Entry 9AW6 (X-ray diffraction, 3.44 A resolution); this record covers chains M and b of the 28 polymer chains in the assembly.

[Chain M]
Name: Proteasome subunit beta type-7
Source organism: Saccharomyces cerevisiae
UniProt: P30657 (PSB7_YEAST); residues 1-233 here correspond to UniProt positions 34-266 (UniProt number = residue number + 33)
Amino-acid sequence (233 residues; each row starts with the number of its first residue):
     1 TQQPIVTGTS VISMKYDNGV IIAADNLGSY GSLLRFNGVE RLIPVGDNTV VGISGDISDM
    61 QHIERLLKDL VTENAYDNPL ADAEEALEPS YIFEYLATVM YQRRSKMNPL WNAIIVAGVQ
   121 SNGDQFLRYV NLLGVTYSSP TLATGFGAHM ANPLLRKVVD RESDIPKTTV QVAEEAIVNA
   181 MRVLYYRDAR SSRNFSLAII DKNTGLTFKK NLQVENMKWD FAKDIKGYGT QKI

[Chain b]
Name: Proteasome subunit beta type-1
Source organism: Saccharomyces cerevisiae
Notes: EC 3.4.25.1
UniProt: P38624 (PSB1_YEAST); residues 1-196 here correspond to UniProt positions 20-215 (UniProt number = residue number + 19)
Amino-acid sequence (196 residues; numbered 1 to 196; the number before each row is that of its first residue):
     1 TSIMAVTFKD GVILGADSRT TTGAYIANRV TDKLTRVHDK IWCCRSGSAA DTQAIADIVQ
    61 YHLELYTSQY GTPSTETAAS VFKELCYENK DNLTAGIIVA GYDDKNKGEV YTIPLGGSVH
   121 KLPYAIAGSG STFIYGYCDK NFRENMSKEE TVDFIKHSLS QAIKWDGSSG GVIRMVVLTA
   181 AGVERLIFYP DEYEQL
UniProt features mapped onto this chain:
  - active site: Thr1 (Nucleophile)
Ligand contacts: A1A9B ((10S,11R,12S,15S,18S)-15-(2-amino-2-oxoethyl)-10,11,23-trihydroxy-18-{[(3R)-3-methyl-2-oxopentanoyl]amino}-9,14,17-trioxo-N-[(1Z)-prop-1-en-1-yl]-8,13,16-triazatetracyclo[18.3.1.0(2,7).0(6,10)]tetracosa-1(24),2,4,6,20,22-hexaene-12-carboxamide): Thr1, Arg19, Thr20, Thr21, Thr22, Gly23, Lys33, Arg45, Ser46, Gly47, Ser48, Ala49, Thr52, Thr94

[Chain M / chain b interface]
Pairs across the interface - 58 pairs, chain M then chain b:
  Ser32(M) - Asp166(b)
  Ser32(M) - Gly167(b)  hydrogen bond (backbone-backbone)
  Leu33(M) - Phe133(b)  hydrophobic
  Leu33(M) - Trp165(b)
  Leu34(M) - Lys164(b)
  Leu34(M) - Trp165(b)  hydrogen bond (backbone-backbone)
  Arg35(M) - Trp165(b)
  Phe146(M) - Ala24(b)  hydrophobic
  Phe146(M) - Tyr25(b)  hydrophobic
  Met150(M) - Tyr25(b)  hydrophobic
  Tyr185(M) - Glu194(b)  hydrogen bond
  Tyr186(M) - Ile26(b)
  Tyr186(M) - Arg29(b)
  Arg187(M) - Tyr25(b)
  Arg187(M) - Ile26(b)  hydrogen bond (side chain-backbone)
  Arg187(M) - Ala27(b)  hydrogen bond (side chain-backbone)
  Arg187(M) - Asn28(b)
  Arg187(M) - Arg29(b)
  Asp188(M) - Ala24(b)
  Asp188(M) - Ile26(b)
  Ala189(M) - Ala24(b)  hydrogen bond (backbone-backbone)
  Ala189(M) - Ile26(b)
  Ala189(M) - Gly167(b)
  Arg193(M) - Asp191(b)  salt bridge
  Arg193(M) - Glu194(b)  salt bridge
  Met217(M) - Pro190(b)  hydrophobic
  Met217(M) - Asp191(b)
  Lys218(M) - Arg29(b)  hydrogen bond (backbone-side chain)
  Trp219(M) - Arg29(b)
  Trp219(M) - Gly171(b)
  Trp219(M) - Val172(b)  hydrophobic
  Trp219(M) - Tyr189(b)
  Trp219(M) - Pro190(b)
  Asp220(M) - Tyr189(b)
  Phe221(M) - Arg29(b)
  Phe221(M) - Val30(b)  hydrophobic
  Ala222(M) - Val30(b)  hydrophobic
  Ala222(M) - Arg174(b)  hydrogen bond (backbone-side chain)
  Ala222(M) - Ile187(b)  hydrophobic
  Lys223(M) - Ile187(b)
  Lys223(M) - Tyr189(b)
  Ile225(M) - Val30(b)
  Ile225(M) - Arg174(b)
  Lys226(M) - Asp32(b)
  Gly227(M) - Asp32(b)  hydrogen bond (backbone-side chain)
  Tyr228(M) - Thr35(b)
  Tyr228(M) - Arg45(b)
  Tyr228(M) - Gln53(b)
  Tyr228(M) - Ala56(b)
  Tyr228(M) - Asp57(b)  hydrogen bond
  Gln231(M) - Asp32(b)
  Gln231(M) - Leu34(b)
  Gln231(M) - Thr35(b)
  Gln231(M) - Arg36(b)  hydrogen bond (side chain-backbone)
  Gln231(M) - Trp42(b)
  Gln231(M) - Arg185(b)
  Ile233(M) - Trp42(b)
  Ile233(M) - Arg185(b)  hydrogen bond (backbone-side chain)
Interface residues without a listed pair, chain M (26 interface residues in all): Arg190
Interface residues without a listed pair, chain b (33 interface residues in all): Arg19, Thr21, Gly23

[Overview]
26 residues of chain M face 33 of chain b across their interface; the contacts include 12 hydrogen bonds and 2
salt bridges. Polar contacts include Arg193(M)-Asp191(b), Arg193(M)-Glu194(b) and Tyr185(M)-Glu194(b). Bound
to chain b: compound A1A9B. From UniProt: active-site residue Thr1(b) on chain b.
Here chain M is Proteasome subunit beta type-7 and chain b is Proteasome subunit beta type-1, both from
Saccharomyces cerevisiae. Entry 9AW6 (Yeast 20S proteasome soaked with MA9 fraction EF2) was determined by
X-ray diffraction (same publication as 9C97, 9C98, 9AW3, 9AW5 and 9AW7).
